Entry 1U91 (X-ray diffraction, 2.24 A resolution); this record covers chains B and C of the 3 polymer chains in the assembly.

Chain B:
Molecule: Antibody 2F5 (heavy chain)
Organism: Homo sapiens
Notes: antibody fragment or engineered binder
Sequence (235 residues; numbered 1 to 216 plus 19 insertion-coded residues; the number before each row is that of its first residue; a row labelled like 35A-35B holds insertion residues (35A, then the next letters in order)):
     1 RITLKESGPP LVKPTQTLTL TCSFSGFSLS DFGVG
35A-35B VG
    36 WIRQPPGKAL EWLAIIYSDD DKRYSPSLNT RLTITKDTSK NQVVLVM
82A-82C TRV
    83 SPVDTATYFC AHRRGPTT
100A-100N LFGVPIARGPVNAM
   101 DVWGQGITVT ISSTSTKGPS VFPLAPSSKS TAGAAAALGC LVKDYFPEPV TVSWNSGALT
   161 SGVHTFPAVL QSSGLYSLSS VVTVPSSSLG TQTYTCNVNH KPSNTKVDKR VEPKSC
Not modelled in the structure: 127-132, 190-191
Cystine bridges: Cys-22/Cys-92, Cys-140/Cys-196

Chain C:
Molecule: GP41 peptide analog
Sequence (7 residues; numbered 1 to 7; the number before each row is that of its first residue):
     1 ENDKWAS
Covalent attachments: covalent link Asn-2/Ala-6

Chain B / chain C interface:
Contacting residue pairs - 13 pairs, chain B then chain C:
  Gly-33(B) with Trp-5(C)
  Tyr-52(B) with Asp-3(C); Lys-4(C)
  Asp-54(B) with Lys-4(C), salt bridge
  Asp-56(B) with Lys-4(C), salt bridge
  Arg-58(B) with Glu-1(C), salt bridge
  Arg-95(B) with Asp-3(C), salt bridge; Trp-5(C)
  Pro-98(B) with Trp-5(C)
  Arg-100H(B) with Trp-5(C), hydrogen bond (side chain-backbone); Ala-6(C); Ser-7(C)
  Val-100K(B) with Trp-5(C)

Overview:
9 residues of chain B face 6 of chain C across their interface, with 1 hydrogen bond and 4 salt bridges. Polar
contacts include Asp-54(B)/Lys-4(C), Asp-56(B)/Lys-4(C) and Arg-58(B)/Glu-1(C).
Chain B is Antibody 2F5 (heavy chain) (Homo sapiens) and chain C is GP41 peptide analog; the structure,
Crystal structure of the HIV-1 Cross Neutralizing Monoclonal Antibody 2F5 in complex with gp41 Peptide Analog
..., was determined by X-ray diffraction together with 1U8H, 1U8I, 1U8J, 1U8L, 1U8M, 1U8N and 14 further
entries from the same study.
